6NKM - chains A and D of the 4 polymer chains in the assembly; structure by X-ray diffraction, 1.90 A resolution.

# Chain A (and D)
Name: Short chain dehydrogenase
Source organism: Penicillium fellutanum
Notes: chain D of this document is another copy of the same molecule, construct and numbering; everything in this record applies to it too
UniProtKB: L0E2Z4 (L0E2Z4_9EURO); residues 1-265 here = UniProt positions 1-265
Chain sequence (265 residues; row label = number of the first residue in the row):
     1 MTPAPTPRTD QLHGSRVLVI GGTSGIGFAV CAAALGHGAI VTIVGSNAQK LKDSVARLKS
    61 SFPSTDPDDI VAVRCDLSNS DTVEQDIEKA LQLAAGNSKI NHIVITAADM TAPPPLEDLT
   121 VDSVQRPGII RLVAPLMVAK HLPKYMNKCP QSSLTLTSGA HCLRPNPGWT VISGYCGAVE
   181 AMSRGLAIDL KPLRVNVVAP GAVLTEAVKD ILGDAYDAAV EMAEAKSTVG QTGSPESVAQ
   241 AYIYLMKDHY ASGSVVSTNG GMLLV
Unresolved in the structure: 1-8
Differences from the reference sequence: conflict Asn166 (Asp in L0E2Z4)
Residues lining bound ligands:
  - NADP (NAP; NADP nicotinamide-adenine-dinucleotide phosphate): Gly21, Gly22, Thr23, Ser24, Gly25, Ile26, Gly45, Ser46, Asn47, Lys50, Leu51, Cys75, Asp76, Leu77, Ser78, Thr106, Ala107, Ala108, Asp109, Met110, Ile130, Arg131, Thr157, Ser158, Gly159, Pro200, Gly201, Ala202, Val203, Thr205, Ala207, Val208
  - NADP+ (ZWP; 3-{[2-(2-methylbut-3-en-2-yl)-1H-indol-3-yl]methyl}-8H-pyrrolo[1,2-a]pyrazin-5-ium-1-olate): Gly159, Ala160, His161, Asn166, Trp169, Pro200, Gly201, Ala202, Leu204, Val208, Ile211, Leu212, Ala219, Ala223
Swiss-Prot annotation at these positions:
  - binding site (NADP(+)): Thr23, Ser24, Ile26, Ser46, Asn47, Lys50, Asp76, Arg131, Val203, Thr205
From the paper describing this entry:
  - binding site for NADP: Arg131
  - catalytic residues: Arg131 (from molecular simulation)
  - contacts within the chain: Asp109-Arg131 (from molecular simulation)

# Chain A / chain D interface
Residue-residue contacts (7; chain A residue first):
  Leu163(A) with Leu264(D)
  Arg164(A) with Arg164(D); Leu264(D)
  Leu263(A) with Arg164(D)
  Leu264(A) with Leu163(D); Arg164(D)
  Val265(A) with Arg164(D), hydrogen bond (backbone-side chain)
Interface residues without a listed pair, chain A (6 interface residues in all): Pro165
Interface residues without a listed pair, chain D (6 interface residues in all): Pro165, Leu263, Val265

# In short
The chain A/chain D interface involves 6 residues from each chain, with 1 hydrogen bond. Its one
hydrogen-bonded contact is Val265(A)-Arg164(D). Bound to chain A: NADP and NADP+. From UniProt: 10
NADP+-binding residues on chain A. The paper reports the catalytic residue Arg131(A); a binding site for NADP
at Arg131(A).
Chain A and chain D are both Short chain dehydrogenase (Penicillium fellutanum); the structure, Structure of
PhqE D166N Reductase/Diels-Alderase from Penicillium fellutanum in complex with NADP+ and substrate, was
determined by X-ray diffraction, deposited together with 6NKH, 6NKI and 6NKK.
